9GC1 - chain AAA; structure by X-ray diffraction, 1.99 A resolution.

[Chain AAA]
Molecule: Chymase
From: Homo sapiens
Notes: EC 3.4.21.39
UniProt: P23946 (CMA1_HUMAN); the construct lacks a stretch of the UniProt sequence and is renumbered around it, so the offset changes along the chain: 16-36 = UniProt 22-42; 37-61 = UniProt 46-70; 63-75 = UniProt 71-83; 77-79 = UniProt 84-86; 7 more segments
Chain sequence (226 residues; numbered 16 to 245 plus 7 insertion-coded residues; 11 numbers in that range are skipped by the numbering (no residue carries them; nothing is unmodelled there); the number before each row is that of its first residue; a row labelled like 36A-36C holds insertion residues (36A, then the next letters in order)):
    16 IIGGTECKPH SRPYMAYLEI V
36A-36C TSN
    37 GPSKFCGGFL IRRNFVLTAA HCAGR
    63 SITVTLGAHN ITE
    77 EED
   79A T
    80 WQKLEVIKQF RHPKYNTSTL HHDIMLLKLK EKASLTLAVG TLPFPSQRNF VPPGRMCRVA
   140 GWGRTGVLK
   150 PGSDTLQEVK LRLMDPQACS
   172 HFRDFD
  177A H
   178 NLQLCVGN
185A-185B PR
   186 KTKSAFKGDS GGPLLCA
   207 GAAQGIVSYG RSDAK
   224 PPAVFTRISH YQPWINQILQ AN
Disordered / not traced: 122-132
Disulfide bonds: Cys42-Cys58, Cys136-Cys201, Cys168-Cys182
Covalent attachments: N-acetylglucosamine (NAG) linked to Asn72, Asn95
Construct notes: engineered mutation Arg127 (Phe135 in P23946), Ala208 (Val212 in P23946), Gln235 (Arg237 in P23946)
Metal / ion sites: Zn2+ site 1 near Cys22 (its only coordinating residue here); Zn2+ site 2: His25, Glu78, Glu84, Lys109
Residues lining bound ligands: A1IJO (1-(4-methoxyphenyl)-3-[[2-methyl-3-(trifluoromethyl)phenyl]methyl]-2,4-bis(oxidanylidene)pyrimidine-5-carboxylic acid): Ser97, Thr98, Leu99, Ser189, Ala190, Phe191, Lys192, Asp194, Ser195, Val213, Ser214, Tyr215, Gly216, Arg217, Ser218, Ala226

[Overview]
Chain AAA binds compound A1IJO. Covalently linked N-acetylglucosamine: at Asn72 and Asn95. The Zn2+ site 2 is
built by His25, Glu78, Glu84 and Lys109.
Chain AAA is Chymase (Homo sapiens); the structure, Crystal structure of human chymase in complex with
compound8, was determined by X-ray diffraction together with 9GBH, 9GC9, 9GCC and 9GCD from the same study.
